1PNZ - chain A; structure by X-ray diffraction, 2.50 A resolution.

Chain A:
Name: Iron(III) dicitrate transport protein fecA precursor
Organism: Escherichia coli
Notes: fragment: FecA residues 81-741
UniProt: P13036 (FECA_ECOLI); residues 1-741 here correspond to UniProt positions 34-774 (UniProt number = residue number + 33)
Amino-acid sequence (751 residues; numbered -9 to 741; the number before each row is that of its first residue; numbers below 1 keep their minus sign (His-9 is residue -9)):
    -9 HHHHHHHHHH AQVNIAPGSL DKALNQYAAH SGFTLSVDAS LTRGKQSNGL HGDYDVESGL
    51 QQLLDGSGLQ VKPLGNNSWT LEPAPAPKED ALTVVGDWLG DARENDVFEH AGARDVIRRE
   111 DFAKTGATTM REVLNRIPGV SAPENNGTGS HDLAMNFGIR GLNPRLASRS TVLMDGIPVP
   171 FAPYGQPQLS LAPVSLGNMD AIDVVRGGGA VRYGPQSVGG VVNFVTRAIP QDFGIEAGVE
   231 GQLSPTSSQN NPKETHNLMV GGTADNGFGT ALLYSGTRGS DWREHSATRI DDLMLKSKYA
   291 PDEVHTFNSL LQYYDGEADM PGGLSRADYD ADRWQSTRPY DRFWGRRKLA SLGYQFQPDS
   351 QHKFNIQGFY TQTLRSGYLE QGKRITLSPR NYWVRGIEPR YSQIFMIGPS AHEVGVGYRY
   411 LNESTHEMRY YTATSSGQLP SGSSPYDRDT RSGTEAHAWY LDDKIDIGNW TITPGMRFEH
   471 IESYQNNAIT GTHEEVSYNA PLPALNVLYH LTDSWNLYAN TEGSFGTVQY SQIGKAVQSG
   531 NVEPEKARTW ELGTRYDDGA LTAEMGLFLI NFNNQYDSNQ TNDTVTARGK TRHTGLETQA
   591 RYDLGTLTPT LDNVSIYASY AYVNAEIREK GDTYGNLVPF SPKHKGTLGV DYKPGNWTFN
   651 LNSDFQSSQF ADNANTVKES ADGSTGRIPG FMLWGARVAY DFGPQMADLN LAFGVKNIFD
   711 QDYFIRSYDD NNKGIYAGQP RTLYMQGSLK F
Not modelled in the structure: -9 to 80
Curated features (UniProtKB/Swiss-Prot):
  - motif: Phe23 to Ser30 (TonB box), Gly724 to Phe741 (TonB C-terminal box)

In short:
Chain A is Iron(III) dicitrate transport protein fecA precursor (Escherichia coli); the structure, Crystal
structure of ferric citrate transporter FecA in the unliganded form, was determined by X-ray diffraction
together with 1PO0 and 1PO3 from the same study.
